3F75 - chains A and P; structure by X-ray diffraction, 1.99 A resolution.

# Chain A
Protein: Cathepsin L Protease
Organism: Toxoplasma gondii
Notes: EC 3.4.22.15
UniProt: Q6DMN0 (Q6DMN0_TOXGO); residues 1-224 here correspond to UniProt positions 199-422 (UniProt number = residue number + 198)
Sequence (224 residues; row label = number of the first residue in the row):
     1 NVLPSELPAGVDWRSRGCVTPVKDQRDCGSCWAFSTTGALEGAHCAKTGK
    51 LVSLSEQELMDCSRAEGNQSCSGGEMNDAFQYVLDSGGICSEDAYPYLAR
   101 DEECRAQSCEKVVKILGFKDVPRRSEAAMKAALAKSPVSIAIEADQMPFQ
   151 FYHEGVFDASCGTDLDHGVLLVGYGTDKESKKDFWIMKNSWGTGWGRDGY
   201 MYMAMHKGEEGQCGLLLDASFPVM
Disordered / not traced: 1
Cystine bridges: C18-C45, C28-C71, C62-C104, C90-C109, C161-C213
From the paper describing this entry:
  - catalytic residues: C31, H167, N189

# Chain P
Protein: Cathepsin L Propeptide
Organism: Toxoplasma gondii
Notes: EC 3.4.22.15; engineered mutation(s): N-terminal His tag replaced all but the last 94 residues of the propeptide domain
UniProt: Q6DMN0 (Q6DMN0_TOXGO); residues 105-198 here = UniProt positions 105-198
Sequence (106 residues; row label = number of the first residue in the row):
    93 MRGSHHHHHHGSIWEWKEAHFQDAFSSFQAMYAKSYATEEEKQRRYAIFK
   143 NNLVYIHTHNQQGYSYSLKMNHFGDLSRDEFRRKYLGFKKSRNLKSHHLG
   193 VATELL
Disordered / not traced: 93-107, 183-198
Sequence notes: expression tag (93-104)

# Chain A / chain P interface
Contacting residue pairs (80; chain A residue first):
  D24(A) - H164(P)
  Q25(A) - Y177(P)  hydrogen bond (side chain-backbone)
  Q25(A) - L178(P)  hydrogen bond (side chain-backbone)
  R26(A) - Y177(P)
  D27(A) - K176(P)  salt bridge
  D27(A) - Y177(P)  hydrogen bond
  C28(A) - K176(P)  hydrogen bond (backbone-backbone)
  G29(A) - K176(P)
  G29(A) - L178(P)
  G29(A) - G179(P)
  S30(A) - L178(P)
  C31(A) - L178(P)  hydrogen bond (side chain-backbone)
  C31(A) - G179(P)  hydrogen bond (side chain-backbone)
  C31(A) - F180(P)  hydrogen bond (side chain-backbone)
  W32(A) - G179(P)
  Q69(A) - K181(P)  hydrogen bond
  S72(A) - K181(P)
  G73(A) - G179(P)
  G74(A) - G179(P)  hydrogen bond (backbone-backbone)
  G74(A) - F180(P)
  G74(A) - K181(P)  hydrogen bond (backbone-backbone)
  E75(A) - F180(P)
  E75(A) - K181(P)
  E75(A) - K182(P)
  M76(A) - F180(P)  hydrophobic
  A141(A) - F180(P)  hydrophobic
  E143(A) - R170(P)  salt bridge
  A144(A) - F173(P)
  D145(A) - R170(P)  salt bridge
  D145(A) - R174(P)
  D145(A) - L178(P)
  Q146(A) - R170(P)
  M147(A) - N144(P)
  M147(A) - Y147(P)  hydrophobic
  P148(A) - Y147(P)
  P148(A) - Y158(P)
  P148(A) - L160(P)
  Q150(A) - N163(P)  hydrogen bond (backbone-side chain)
  Q150(A) - F165(P)  hydrogen bond (side chain-backbone)
  Q150(A) - L168(P)  hydrogen bond (side chain-backbone)
  Q150(A) - F173(P)
  F151(A) - N144(P)
  F151(A) - I148(P)  hydrophobic
  F151(A) - L160(P)
  F151(A) - K161(P)  hydrogen bond (backbone-backbone)
  F151(A) - N163(P)
  F151(A) - F165(P)
  F151(A) - G166(P)
  Y152(A) - Y158(P)  hydrophobic
  Y152(A) - S159(P)
  Y152(A) - L160(P)
  H153(A) - S159(P)  hydrogen bond (backbone-backbone)
  H153(A) - L160(P)
  H153(A) - K161(P)
  E154(A) - Y158(P)
  E154(A) - S159(P)  hydrogen bond (backbone-backbone)
  G155(A) - S157(P)
  V156(A) - S157(P)  hydrogen bond (backbone-backbone)
  V156(A) - Y158(P)
  F157(A) - Y158(P)  hydrophobic
  D158(A) - S157(P)  hydrogen bond
  D158(A) - Y158(P)
  A159(A) - Y158(P)
  L165(A) - F180(P)
  D166(A) - L178(P)
  D166(A) - G179(P)  hydrogen bond (backbone-backbone)
  D166(A) - F180(P)  hydrogen bond (backbone-backbone)
  H167(A) - L178(P)
  H167(A) - F180(P)
  G168(A) - F180(P)
  K182(A) - S157(P)
  W191(A) - H164(P)
  W191(A) - F165(P)  hydrophobic
  W191(A) - F173(P)  hydrophobic
  W191(A) - Y177(P)  hydrogen bond (side chain-backbone)
  W191(A) - L178(P)  hydrophobic
  G194(A) - N163(P)
  W195(A) - N163(P)
  D218(A) - F180(P)
  D218(A) - K182(P)
Other interface residues (no listed pair), chain A (42 interface residues in all): S180
Other interface residues (no listed pair), chain P (25 interface residues in all): H151, M162
Interface features reported in the paper:
  - specific contacts: Q25(A)-L178(P) (hydrogen bond), Q69(A)-K181(P), L178(P)-C31(A), G179(P)-C31(A)
  - interface residues, chain P: F180(P), K181(P)

# Summary
Chain A and chain P form an interface of 42 and 25 residues respectively; the contacts include 21 hydrogen
bonds and 3 salt bridges. Polar contacts include D27(A)-K176(P), E143(A)-R170(P) and D145(A)-R170(P). The
paper describes a hydrogen bond between Q25(A) and L178(P); contacts between Q69(A) and K181(P), L178(P) and
C31(A) and G179(P) and C31(A). The paper reports catalytic residues C31(A), H167(A) and N189(A); interface
residues F180(P) and K181(P).
Here chain A is Cathepsin L Protease and chain P is Cathepsin L Propeptide, both from Toxoplasma gondii. Entry
3F75 (Activated Toxoplasma gondii cathepsin L (TgCPL) in complex with its propeptide) was determined by X-ray
diffraction.
